PDB entry 7N0D | electron microscopy, 2.50 A resolution | chains B and T of the 14 polymer chains in the assembly

== Chain B ==
Protein: Proofreading exoribonuclease
Source organism: Severe acute respiratory syndrome coronavirus 2
Notes: EC 3.1.13.-
UniProtKB: P0DTD1 (R1AB_SARS2); residues 1-527 here correspond to UniProt positions 5926-6452 (UniProt number = residue number + 5925)
Amino-acid sequence (527 residues; row label = number of the first residue in the row):
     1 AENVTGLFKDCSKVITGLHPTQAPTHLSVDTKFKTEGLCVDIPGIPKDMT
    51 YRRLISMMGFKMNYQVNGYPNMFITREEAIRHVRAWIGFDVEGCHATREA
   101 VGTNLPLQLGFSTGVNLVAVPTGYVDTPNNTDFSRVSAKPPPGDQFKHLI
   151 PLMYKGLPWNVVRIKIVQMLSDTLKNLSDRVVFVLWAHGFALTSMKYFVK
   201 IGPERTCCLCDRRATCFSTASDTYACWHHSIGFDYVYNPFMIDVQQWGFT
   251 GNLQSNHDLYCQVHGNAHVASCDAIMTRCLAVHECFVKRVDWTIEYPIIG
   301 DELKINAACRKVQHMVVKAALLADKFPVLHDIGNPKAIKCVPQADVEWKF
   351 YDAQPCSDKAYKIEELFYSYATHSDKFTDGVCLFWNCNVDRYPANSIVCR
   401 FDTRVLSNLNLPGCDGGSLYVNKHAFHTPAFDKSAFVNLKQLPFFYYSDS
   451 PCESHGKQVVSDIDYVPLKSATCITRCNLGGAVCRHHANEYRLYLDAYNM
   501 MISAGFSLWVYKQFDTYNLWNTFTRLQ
Disordered / not traced: 1, 455-464, 524-527
Differences from the reference sequence: engineered mutation Ala191 (Glu6116 in P0DTD1)
Bound ions: Mg2+ site 1: Asp90, Glu92, Asp273 (shared with 1 residue of chain K); Mg2+ site 2 near Asp90 (its only coordinating residue here); Zn2+ site 1: Cys207, Cys210, Cys226, His229; Zn2+ site 2: His257, Cys261, His264, Cys279; Zn2+ site 3: Cys452, Cys477, Cys484, His487
Residues lining bound ligands: chapso (1N7): Ala471, Asn478, Leu479, Tyr517, Trp520
Curated features (UniProtKB/Swiss-Prot):
  - region: Cys414 to Thr428 (GpppA-binding)
  - active site: Asp90, Glu92, His268, Asp273
  - binding site (Mg(2+)): Asp90, Glu92, His268, Asp273
  - binding site (Zn(2+)): Cys207, Cys210, Cys226, His229, His257, Cys261, His264, Cys279, Cys452, Cys477, Cys484, His487
  - binding site (S-adenosyl-L-methionine): Asp331 to Ala337
  - site: Gln527 (Cleavage)
From the paper describing this entry:
  - Mg2+ coordination: Asp90, Glu92, Asp273
  - binding site for the 22-nt RNA strand: Glu92, Gly93, His95, Phe146, Trp186, Gln245
  - binding site for the 27-nt RNA strand (chain T): His95, Asn104
  - specificity-determining residues: His95 (proposed by the authors, not directly observed)
  - specificity-determining residues: Pro142
  - catalytic residues: His268 (citing earlier work)
  - mutagenesis - E191A: abolished catalytic activity

== Chain T ==
Molecule: 27-nt RNA strand
Sequence (27 nucleotides; numbered 1 to 27; the number before each row is that of its first residue):
     1 GGGGAUGUGAUUUUAAUAGCUUCUUUU
Disordered / not traced: 20-27

== Chain B / chain T interface ==
Contacting residue pairs (13):
  Gly6(B) with G9(T), phosphate contact
  Lys9(B) with U8(T), salt bridge to the phosphate; G9(T), salt bridge to the phosphate
  Lys13(B) with G4(T), hydrogen bond to the sugar; A5(T), phosphate contact
  Met58(B) with U8(T), sugar contact
  His95(B) with G7(T), sugar contact
  Val101(B) with U6(T), sugar contact; G7(T), sugar contact
  Gly102(B) with G7(T), phosphate contact; U8(T), sugar contact
  Thr103(B) with G7(T), hydrogen bond to the sugar
  Asn104(B) with G7(T), hydrogen bond to the sugar
Other interface residues (no listed pair), chain B (12 interface residues in all): Thr97, Arg98, Pro142

== In short ==
12 residues of chain B face 6 of chain T across their interface, with 3 hydrogen bonds and 2 salt bridges.
Polar contacts include Lys13(B)-G4(T), Thr103(B)-G7(T) and Asn104(B)-G7(T). Bound to chain B: chapso. From the
paper: the catalytic residue His268(B); E191A of chain B abolishes catalytic activity.
Here chain B is Proofreading exoribonuclease (Severe acute respiratory syndrome coronavirus 2) and chain T is
a 27-nt RNA strand. Entry 7N0D (Cryo-EM structure of the tetrameric form of SARS-CoV-2 nsp10-nsp14 (E191A)-RNA
complex) was determined by electron microscopy (same publication as 7N0B and 7N0C).
